Entry 1NDB (X-ray diffraction, 1.80 A resolution); this record covers chain A.

# Chain A
Protein: Carnitine Acetyltransferase
Organism: Mus musculus
Notes: EC 2.3.1.7
UniProtKB: P47934 (CACP_MOUSE); residue numbers follow UniProt; this construct covers 30-625
Amino-acid sequence (596 residues; each row starts with the number of its first residue):
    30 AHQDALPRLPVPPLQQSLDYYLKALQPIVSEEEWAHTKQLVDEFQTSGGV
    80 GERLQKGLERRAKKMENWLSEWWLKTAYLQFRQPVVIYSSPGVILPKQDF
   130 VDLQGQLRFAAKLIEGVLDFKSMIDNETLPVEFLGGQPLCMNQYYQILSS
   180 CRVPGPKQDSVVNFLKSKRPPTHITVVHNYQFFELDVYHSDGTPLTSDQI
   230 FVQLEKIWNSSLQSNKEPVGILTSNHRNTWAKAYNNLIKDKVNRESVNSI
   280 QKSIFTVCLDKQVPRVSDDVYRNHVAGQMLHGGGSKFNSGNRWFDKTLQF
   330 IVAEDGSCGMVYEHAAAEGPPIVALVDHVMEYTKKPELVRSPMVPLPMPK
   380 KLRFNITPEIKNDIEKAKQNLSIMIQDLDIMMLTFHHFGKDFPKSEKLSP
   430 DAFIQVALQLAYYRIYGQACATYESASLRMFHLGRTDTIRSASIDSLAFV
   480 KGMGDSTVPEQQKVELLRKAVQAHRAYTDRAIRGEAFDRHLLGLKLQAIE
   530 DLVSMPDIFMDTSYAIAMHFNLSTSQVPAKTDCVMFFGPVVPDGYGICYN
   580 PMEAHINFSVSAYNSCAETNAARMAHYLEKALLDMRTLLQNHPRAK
Modified residues: Mse94, Mse152, Mse170, Mse308, Mse339, Mse359, Mse372, Mse377, Mse403, Mse410, Mse411, Mse459, Mse482, Mse534, Mse539, Mse547, Mse564, Mse581, Mse603, Mse614 (selenomethionine; parent Met)
Curated features (UniProtKB/Swiss-Prot):
  - motif: A624, K625 (Microbody targeting signal)
  - active site: H343 (Proton acceptor)
  - binding site (CoA): K419, K423 to D430, S456, R504, Q555
  - binding site ((R)-carnitine): Y452, S454, T465
  - modified residue: K93 (N6-succinyllysine), K261 (N6-acetyllysine), K268 (N6-acetyllysine)
  - mutagenesis: Mse564 (M564A: Lowers activity towards short-chain fatty acids; M564G: Lowers activity towards short-chain fatty acids. Strong increase in activity towards medium chain fatty acids), F565 (F565A: Increases activity towards short-chain fatty acids)
What the authors report for this chain:
  - catalytic residues: H343
  - catalytic residues: S554 (proposed by the authors, not directly observed)

# Summary
Curated annotation (UniProt) lists active-site residue H343, 12 CoA-binding residues, 3 (R)-carnitine-binding
residues and 2 mutagenesis sites. The paper reports catalytic residues H343 and S554.
Chain A is Carnitine Acetyltransferase (Mus musculus); the structure, Crystal structure of Carnitine
Acetyltransferase, was determined by X-ray diffraction together with 1NDF and 1NDI from the same study.
